Entry 9Q98 (electron microscopy, 8.30 A resolution (very low resolution: no residue pairs are listed; an interface is given only as per-side residue counts)); this record covers chains A and B of the 14 polymer chains in the assembly.

[Chain A (and B)]
Protein: DNA-directed RNA polymerase subunit alpha
Organism: Escherichia coli K-12
Notes: EC 2.7.7.6; chain B of this document is another copy of the same molecule, construct and numbering; everything in this record applies to it too
UniProtKB: P0A7Z4 (RPOA_ECOLI); residues 1-329 here = UniProt positions 1-329
Amino-acid sequence (329 residues; each row starts with the number of its first residue):
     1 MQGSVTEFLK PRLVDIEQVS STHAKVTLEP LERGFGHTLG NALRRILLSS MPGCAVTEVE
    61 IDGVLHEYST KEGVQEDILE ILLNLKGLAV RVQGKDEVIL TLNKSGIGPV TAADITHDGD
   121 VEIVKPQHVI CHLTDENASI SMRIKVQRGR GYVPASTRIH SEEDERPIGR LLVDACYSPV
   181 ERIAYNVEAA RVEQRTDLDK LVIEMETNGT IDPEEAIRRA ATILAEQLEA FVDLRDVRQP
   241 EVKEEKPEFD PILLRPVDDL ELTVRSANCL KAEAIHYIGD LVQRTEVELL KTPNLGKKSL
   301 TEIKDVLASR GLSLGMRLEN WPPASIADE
Disordered / not traced: 1-4, 234-329 (chain B: 1-3, 160-171, 239-329)
Swiss-Prot annotation at these positions:
  - region: Glu-162 to Glu-165 (Required for interaction with Crp at class II promoters)
  - modified residue: Arg-265 (ADP-ribosylarginine), Lys-297 (N6-acetyllysine), Lys-298 (N6-acetyllysine)
  - mutagenesis: Arg-45 (R45C: In rpoA112; temperature-sensitive, blocks RNA polymerase assembly), Glu-162 to Glu-165 (5-fold decrease in CRP-class II promoter-dependent transcription), Glu-165 (E165K: 5-fold decrease in CRP-class II promoter-dependent transcription), Arg-191 (R191C: In rpoA101; temperature-sensitive)

[Interface between chain A and chain B]
At this resolution (8 A) residue pairs are not listed: 13 residues of chain A and 15 of chain B lie at the interface.

[In short]
13 residues of chain A and 15 residues of chain B are in contact. Curated annotation (UniProt) lists 6
mutagenesis sites on chain A.
Both chains are DNA-directed RNA polymerase subunit alpha (Escherichia coli K-12). Entry 9Q98 (CryoEM
structure of bacterial transcription intermediate complex mediated by activator PspF containing nifH promoter
DNA containing ...) was determined by electron microscopy (same publication as 9Q91, 9Q92, 9Q93, 9Q94, 9Q95,
9Q96 and 9Q97).
